6SY0 - chains B and H of the 3 polymer chains in the assembly; structure by X-ray diffraction, 3.10 A resolution.

Chain B:
Protein: Transcription factor with AP2 domain(S)
Source organism: Plasmodium falciparum (isolate 3D7)
UniProtKB: C6KSN9 (C6KSN9_PLAF7); residues 1-139 here correspond to UniProt positions 173-311 (UniProt number = residue number + 172)
Chain sequence (139 residues; row label = number of the first residue in the row):
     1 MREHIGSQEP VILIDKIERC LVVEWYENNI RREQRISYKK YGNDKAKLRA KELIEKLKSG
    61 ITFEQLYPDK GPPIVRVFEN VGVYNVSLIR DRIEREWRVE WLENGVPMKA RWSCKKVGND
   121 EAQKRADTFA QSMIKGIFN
Unresolved in the structure: 1-7
Modified / non-standard residues: Cys114 (S-dimethylarsinoyl-cysteine; CAF)

Chain H:
Molecule: 18-nt DNA strand
Sequence (18 nucleotides; each row starts with the number of its first residue):
     1 GGTGCACCTA GGTGCACC

Chain B / chain H interface:
Residue-residue contacts (14; chain B residue first):
  Gln34(B) with DG11(H), phosphate contact
  Ser37(B) with DT13(H), base contact
  Lys39(B) with DT13(H), base contact; DG14(H), hydrogen bond to the base
  Lys40(B) with DG11(H), hydrogen bond to the base; DG12(H), hydrogen bond to the base; DT13(H), base contact
  Arg49(B) with DA10(H), salt bridge to the phosphate
  Lys70(B) with DG11(H), salt bridge to the phosphate
  Lys115(B) with DT3(H), base contact; DG4(H), hydrogen bond to the base; DC5(H), base contact
  Lys116(B) with DG1(H), sugar contact; DG2(H), salt bridge to the phosphate
Interface residues without a listed pair, chain B (10 interface residues in all): Tyr41, Tyr67
Interface residues without a listed pair, chain H (11 interface residues in all): DC15

Summary:
The interface between chain B and chain H involves 10 residues on one side and 11 on the other, with 4
hydrogen bonds and 3 salt bridges. Polar pairs include Lys39(B)-DG14(H), Lys40(B)-DG11(H) and
Lys40(B)-DG12(H).
Chain B is Transcription factor with AP2 domain(S) (Plasmodium falciparum (isolate 3D7)) and chain H is an
18-nt DNA strand; the structure, Structure of the Plasmodium falciparum SIP2 DNA-binding AP2 tandem repeat in
complex with two SPE2 half-sites, was determined by X-ray diffraction.
